Entry 6ISR (X-ray diffraction, 2.60 A resolution); this record covers chain A.

# Chain A
Name: Lipase B
From: Pseudozyma antarctica
Notes: EC 3.1.1.3
Reference sequence: P41365 (LIPB_PSEA2); residues 1-317 here correspond to UniProt positions 26-342 (UniProt number = residue number + 25)
Chain sequence (321 residues; each row starts with the number of its first residue; numbers below 1 keep their minus sign (Gly-3 is residue -3)):
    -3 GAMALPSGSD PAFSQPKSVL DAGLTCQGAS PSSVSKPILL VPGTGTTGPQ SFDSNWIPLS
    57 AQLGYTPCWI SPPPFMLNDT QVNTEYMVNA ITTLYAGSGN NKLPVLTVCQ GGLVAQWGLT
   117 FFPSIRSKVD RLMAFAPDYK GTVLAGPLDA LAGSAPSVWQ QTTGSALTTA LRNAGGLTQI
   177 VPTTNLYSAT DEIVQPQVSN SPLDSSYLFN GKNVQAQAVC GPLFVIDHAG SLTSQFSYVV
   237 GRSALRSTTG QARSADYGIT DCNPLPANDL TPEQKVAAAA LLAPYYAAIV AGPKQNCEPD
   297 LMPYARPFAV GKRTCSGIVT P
Not modelled in the structure: -3 to 3
Differences from the reference sequence: expression tag (-3 to 0); engineered mutation Ala57 (Thr82 in P41365), Thr89 (Ala114 in P41365), Val104 (Trp129 in P41365), Cys105 (Ser130 in P41365), Gly149 (Val174 in P41365), Tyr281 (Ala306 in P41365), Tyr282 (Ala307 in P41365)
Cystine bridges: Cys22-Cys64, Cys216-Cys258, Cys293-Cys311
Metal / ion sites: Ni2+ near His224 (its only coordinating residue here)
Swiss-Prot annotation at these positions:
  - active site: Asp187, His224
  - glycosylation: Asn74 (N-linked (GlcNAc...) asparagine)
Reported in the primary citation:
  - catalytic residues: Cys105, His224 (from molecular simulation)
  - binding site for Ni2+: Pro280 (from molecular simulation)
  - contacts within the chain: Glu188-Tyr281 (hydrogen bond)
  - catalytic residues: Asp187 (citing earlier work)
  - mutagenesis - W104V/S105C/A281Y/A282Y (a factor of 3.2), W104V/S105C/V149G/A281Y/A282Y: increased catalytic activity

# Summary
UniProt lists active-site residues Asp187 and His224. The paper reports catalytic residues Cys105, His224 and
Asp187; W104V/S105C/A281Y/A282Y and W104V/S105C/V149G/A281Y/A282Y increase catalytic activity.
Chain A is Lipase B (Pseudozyma antarctica); the structure, structure of lipase mutant with Cys-His-Asp
catalytic triad, was determined by X-ray diffraction together with 6ISP and 6ISQ from the same study.
